Entry 6QMM (X-ray diffraction, 2.18 A resolution); this record covers chains A and B.

# Chain A
Name: Polyamine aminopropyltransferase
From: Synechococcus elongatus (strain PCC 7942)
Notes: EC 2.5.1.16
UniProt: Q31QK9 (SPEE_SYNE7); aligned to UniProt positions 2-274 over residues 2-277 (the alignment contains insertions or deletions, so no single offset holds)
Chain sequence (281 residues; each row starts with the number of its first residue; note: 3 numbers in that range are skipped by the numbering (no residue carries them; nothing is unmodelled there)):
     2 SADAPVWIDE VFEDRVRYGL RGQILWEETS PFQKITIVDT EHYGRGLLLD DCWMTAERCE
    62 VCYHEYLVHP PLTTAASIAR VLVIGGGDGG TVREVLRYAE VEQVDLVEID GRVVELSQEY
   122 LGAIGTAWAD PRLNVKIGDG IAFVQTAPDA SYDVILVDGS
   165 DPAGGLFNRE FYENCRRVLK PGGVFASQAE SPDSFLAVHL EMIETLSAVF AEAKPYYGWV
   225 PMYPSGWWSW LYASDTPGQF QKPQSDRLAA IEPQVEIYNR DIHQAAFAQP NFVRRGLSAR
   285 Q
Unresolved in the structure: 165-168
Small-molecule neighbours: 1,4-diaminobutane (PUT): Met55, Tyr64, Gly160, Ser161, Gln192, Tyr227, Pro228, Trp232
UniProt features mapped onto this chain:
  - active site: Asp159 (Proton acceptor)
  - binding site (S-methyl-5'-thioadenosine): Gln34, Glu109, Asp140, Gly141
  - binding site (spermidine): His65, Asp89, Asp159 to Ser161, Asp165

# Chain B
Name: Polyamine aminopropyltransferase
From: Synechococcus elongatus (strain PCC 7942)
Notes: EC 2.5.1.16
UniProt: Q31QK9 (SPEE_SYNE7); numbering as in UniProt (aligned over 6-285)
Chain sequence (280 residues; numbered 6 to 285; the number before each row is that of its first residue):
     6 PVWIDEVFED RVRYGLRGQI LWEETSPFQK ITIVDTEHYG RGLLLDDCWM TAERCEVCYH
    66 EYLVHPPLTT AASIARVLVI GGGDGGTVRE VLRYAEVEQV DLVEIDGRVV ELSQEYLGAI
   126 GTAWADPRLN VKIGDGIAFV QTAPDASYDV ILVDGSDPAG PAAGLFNREF YENCRRVLKP
   186 GGVFASQAES PDSFLAVHLE MIETLSAVFA EAKPYYGWVP MYPSGWWSWL YASDTPGQFQ
   246 KPQSDRLAAI EPQVEIYNRD IHQAAFAQPN FVRRGLSARQ
Small-molecule neighbours:
  - 5'-deoxy-5'-methylthioadenosine (MTA): Gln34, Leu48, Leu50, Met55, Ile85, Gly86, Gly87, Gly88, Asp89, Val108, Glu109, Ile110, Asp111, Val114, Gly139, Asp140, Gly141, Ile142, Asp159, Gly160, Ser161, Pro166, Ala167, Leu170
  - pentaerythritol propoxylate (5/4 po/oh) (PXN; (2S)-1-[3-{[(2R)-2-hydroxypropyl]oxy}-2,2-bis({[(2R)-2-hydroxypropyl]oxy}methyl)propoxy]propan-2-ol): Thr75, Ala77, Pro185, Gly186, Asp239, Thr240, Gln243, Lys246, Gln248
  - spermidine (SPD): Glu11, Trp54, Met55, Thr56, Tyr64, His65, Asp89, Asp159, Gly160, Ser161, Asp162, Gln192, Tyr227, Pro228, Trp232
UniProt features mapped onto this chain:
  - active site: Asp159 (Proton acceptor)
  - binding site (S-methyl-5'-thioadenosine): Gln34, Glu109, Asp140, Gly141, Pro166
  - binding site (spermidine): His65, Asp89, Asp159 to Asp162

# How chain A and chain B interact
Contacting residue pairs (87; chain A residue first):
  Trp8(A) - Asp15(B)
  Trp8(A) - Arg16(B)
  Trp8(A) - Val17(B)
  Trp8(A) - Arg18(B)
  Asp10(A) - Arg18(B)  salt bridge
  Phe13(A) - His43(B)
  Asp15(A) - Arg22(B)  salt bridge
  Arg16(A) - Trp8(B)
  Arg16(A) - Leu21(B)
  Arg16(A) - Arg22(B)  hydrogen bond (backbone-backbone)
  Arg16(A) - Glu42(B)
  Arg16(A) - His43(B)  hydrogen bond
  Val17(A) - Trp8(B)
  Val17(A) - Tyr19(B)  hydrophobic
  Val17(A) - Gly20(B)
  Val17(A) - Leu21(B)  hydrophobic
  Val17(A) - His43(B)
  Arg18(A) - Trp8(B)
  Arg18(A) - Asp10(B)  salt bridge
  Arg18(A) - Arg18(B)
  Arg18(A) - Tyr19(B)
  Arg18(A) - Gly20(B)  hydrogen bond (backbone-backbone)
  Tyr19(A) - Val17(B)  hydrophobic
  Tyr19(A) - Arg18(B)
  Gly20(A) - Val17(B)
  Gly20(A) - Arg18(B)  hydrogen bond (backbone-backbone)
  Leu21(A) - Arg16(B)
  Leu21(A) - Val17(B)  hydrophobic
  Arg22(A) - Asp15(B)  salt bridge
  Arg22(A) - Arg16(B)  hydrogen bond (backbone-backbone)
  Glu42(A) - Asp15(B)
  Glu42(A) - Arg16(B)
  His43(A) - Arg16(B)  hydrogen bond
  His43(A) - Val17(B)
  His43(A) - Asp197(B)  salt bridge
  His43(A) - Ser198(B)
  Tyr44(A) - Asp197(B)  hydrogen bond
  Asp197(A) - Tyr44(B)  hydrogen bond
  Asp197(A) - Pro225(B)
  Tyr221(A) - Trp223(B)  hydrophobic
  Gly222(A) - Trp223(B)  hydrogen bond (backbone-side chain)
  Trp223(A) - Tyr221(B)  hydrophobic
  Trp223(A) - Gly222(B)  hydrogen bond (side chain-backbone)
  Trp223(A) - Trp223(B)
  Trp223(A) - Trp231(B)
  Pro225(A) - Asp197(B)
  Pro225(A) - Ser229(B)
  Ser229(A) - Pro225(B)
  Trp231(A) - Trp223(B)
  Trp231(A) - Ile261(B)  hydrophobic
  Glu256(A) - Asn275(B)  hydrogen bond (backbone-side chain)
  Glu256(A) - Arg279(B)  hydrogen bond (backbone-side chain)
  Pro257(A) - Arg279(B)  hydrogen bond (backbone-side chain)
  Val259(A) - Asn275(B)  hydrogen bond (backbone-side chain)
  Val259(A) - Arg279(B)  hydrogen bond (backbone-side chain)
  Glu260(A) - Asn275(B)  hydrogen bond (backbone-backbone)
  Glu260(A) - Phe276(B)  hydrogen bond (backbone-backbone)
  Ile261(A) - Pro274(B)
  Ile261(A) - Asn275(B)  hydrogen bond (backbone-backbone)
  Ile261(A) - Phe276(B)  hydrophobic
  Tyr262(A) - Asn275(B)  hydrogen bond (backbone-side chain)
  Asn263(A) - Gln273(B)  hydrogen bond (side chain-backbone)
  Asn263(A) - Asn275(B)  hydrogen bond
  Asp265(A) - Ala272(B)
  Ile266(A) - Ala272(B)
  Ala269(A) - Ala269(B)
  Ala269(A) - Ala272(B)  hydrophobic
  Ala272(A) - Asp265(B)
  Ala272(A) - Ile266(B)
  Ala272(A) - Ala269(B)  hydrophobic
  Gln273(A) - Asn263(B)  hydrogen bond (backbone-side chain)
  Gln273(A) - Ile266(B)
  Pro274(A) - Ile261(B)
  Pro274(A) - Ile266(B)
  Asn275(A) - Glu256(B)  hydrogen bond (side chain-backbone)
  Asn275(A) - Val259(B)  hydrogen bond (side chain-backbone)
  Asn275(A) - Glu260(B)
  Asn275(A) - Ile261(B)  hydrogen bond (backbone-backbone)
  Asn275(A) - Tyr262(B)  hydrogen bond (side chain-backbone)
  Asn275(A) - Asn263(B)  hydrogen bond
  Phe276(A) - Glu260(B)  hydrogen bond (backbone-backbone)
  Arg278(A) - Asn263(B)
  Arg278(A) - Asp265(B)  salt bridge
  Arg279(A) - Glu256(B)  hydrogen bond (side chain-backbone)
  Arg279(A) - Pro257(B)
  Arg279(A) - Val259(B)  hydrogen bond (side chain-backbone)
  Arg279(A) - Glu260(B)
Also at the interface, not in a pair above, chain A (41 interface residues in all): Val12, Cys63, Gly230
Also at the interface, not in a pair above, chain B (41 interface residues in all): Val12, Phe13, Gly230, Arg278

# Summary
Chain A and chain B each contribute 41 residues to their interface; the contacts include 30 hydrogen bonds and
6 salt bridges. Among the polar pairs are Asp10(A)-Arg18(B), Asp15(A)-Arg22(B) and Arg18(A)-Asp10(B). Ligands
of chain A: 1,4-diaminobutane.
Chain A is Polyamine aminopropyltransferase and chain B is Polyamine aminopropyltransferase, both from
Synechococcus elongatus (strain PCC 7942); the structure, Crystal structure of Synecochoccus Spermidine
Synthase in complex with putrescine, spermidine and MTA, was determined by X-ray diffraction.
